7T3I - chains A and G of the 7 polymer chains in the assembly; structure by electron microscopy, 4.30 A resolution (low resolution: residue-level contacts below are approximate; hydrogen-bond / salt-bridge calls are withheld).

[Chain A]
Molecule: Rix7
From: Chaetomium thermophilum
UniProtKB: G0RZG1 (G0RZG1_CHATD); numbering as in UniProt (aligned over 1-802)
Chain sequence (813 residues; row label = number of the first residue in the row):
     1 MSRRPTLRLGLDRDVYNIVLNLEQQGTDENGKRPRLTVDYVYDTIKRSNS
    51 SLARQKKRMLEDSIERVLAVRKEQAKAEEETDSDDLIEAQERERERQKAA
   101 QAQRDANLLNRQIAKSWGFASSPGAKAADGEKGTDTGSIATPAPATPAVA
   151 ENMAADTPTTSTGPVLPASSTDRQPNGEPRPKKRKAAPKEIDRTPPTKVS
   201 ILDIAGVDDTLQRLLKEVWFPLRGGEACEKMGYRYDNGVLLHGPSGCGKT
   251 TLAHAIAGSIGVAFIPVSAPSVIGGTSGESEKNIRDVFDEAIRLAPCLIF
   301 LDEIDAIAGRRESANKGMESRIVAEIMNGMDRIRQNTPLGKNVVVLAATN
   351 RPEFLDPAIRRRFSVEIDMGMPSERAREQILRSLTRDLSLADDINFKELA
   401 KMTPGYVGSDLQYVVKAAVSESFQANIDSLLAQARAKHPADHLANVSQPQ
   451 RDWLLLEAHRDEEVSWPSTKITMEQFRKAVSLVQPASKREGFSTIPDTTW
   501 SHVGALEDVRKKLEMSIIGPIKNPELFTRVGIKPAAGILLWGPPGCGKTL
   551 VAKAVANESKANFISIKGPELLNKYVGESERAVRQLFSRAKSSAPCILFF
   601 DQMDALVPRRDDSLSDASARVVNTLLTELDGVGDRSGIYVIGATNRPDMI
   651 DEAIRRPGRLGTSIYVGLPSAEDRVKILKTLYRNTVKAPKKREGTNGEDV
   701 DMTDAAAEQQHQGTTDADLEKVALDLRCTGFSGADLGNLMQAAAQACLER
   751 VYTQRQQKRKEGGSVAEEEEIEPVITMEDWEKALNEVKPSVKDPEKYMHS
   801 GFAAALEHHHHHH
Not modelled in the structure: 1-191, 687-711, 763-769, 801-813
Construct notes: conflict Gln602 (Glu in G0RZG1); expression tag (803-813)
Residues lining bound ligands:
  - ATP (adenosine-5'-triphosphate), molecule 1: Asp203, Ile204, Ala205, Val207, Pro244, Ser245, Gly246, Cys247, Gly248, Lys249, Thr250, Thr251, Asp302, Asn350, Ile380, Leu384, Gly408, Ser409, Gln412
  - ATP, molecule 2: His502, Val503, Gly504, Leu506, Pro543, Pro544, Gly545, Cys546, Gly547, Lys548, Thr549, Leu550, Gln602, Asn645, Ile677, Leu681, Gly733, Ala734

[Chain G]
Molecule: substrate peptide
From: Escherichia coli
Chain sequence (27 residues; each row starts with the number of its first residue; X marks 27 residues of unknown identity (built as UNK)):
     1 XXXXXXXXXXXXXXXXXXXXXXXXXXX

[Chain A / chain G interface]
Interface residues of chain A (facing chain G), 6 residues: Gly275, Thr276, Ser277, Lys574, Tyr575, Val576

[Overview]
No residue of chain A is in contact with chain G. Ligands of chain A: ATP.
Here chain A is Rix7 (Chaetomium thermophilum) and chain G is substrate peptide (Escherichia coli). Entry 7T3I
(CryoEM structure of the Rix7 D2 Walker B mutant) was determined by electron microscopy (same publication as
7SWL and 7T0V).
